PDB entry 9DAZ | electron microscopy, 2.50 A resolution | chains A and C of the 4 polymer chains in the assembly

[Chain A (and C)]
Name: Aminopeptidase N, Immunoglobulin gamma-1 heavy chain
From: Felis catus
Notes: EC 3.4.11.2; chain C of this document is another copy of the same molecule, construct and numbering; everything in this record applies to it too
Reference sequence: chimeric construct of P79171, P0DOX5: residues 64-967 from P79171 (AMPN_FELCA) positions 64-967 (same numbers); residues 984-1215 from P0DOX5 positions 218-449 (UniProt number = residue number - 766)
Amino-acid sequence (1184 residues; row label = number of the first residue in the row):
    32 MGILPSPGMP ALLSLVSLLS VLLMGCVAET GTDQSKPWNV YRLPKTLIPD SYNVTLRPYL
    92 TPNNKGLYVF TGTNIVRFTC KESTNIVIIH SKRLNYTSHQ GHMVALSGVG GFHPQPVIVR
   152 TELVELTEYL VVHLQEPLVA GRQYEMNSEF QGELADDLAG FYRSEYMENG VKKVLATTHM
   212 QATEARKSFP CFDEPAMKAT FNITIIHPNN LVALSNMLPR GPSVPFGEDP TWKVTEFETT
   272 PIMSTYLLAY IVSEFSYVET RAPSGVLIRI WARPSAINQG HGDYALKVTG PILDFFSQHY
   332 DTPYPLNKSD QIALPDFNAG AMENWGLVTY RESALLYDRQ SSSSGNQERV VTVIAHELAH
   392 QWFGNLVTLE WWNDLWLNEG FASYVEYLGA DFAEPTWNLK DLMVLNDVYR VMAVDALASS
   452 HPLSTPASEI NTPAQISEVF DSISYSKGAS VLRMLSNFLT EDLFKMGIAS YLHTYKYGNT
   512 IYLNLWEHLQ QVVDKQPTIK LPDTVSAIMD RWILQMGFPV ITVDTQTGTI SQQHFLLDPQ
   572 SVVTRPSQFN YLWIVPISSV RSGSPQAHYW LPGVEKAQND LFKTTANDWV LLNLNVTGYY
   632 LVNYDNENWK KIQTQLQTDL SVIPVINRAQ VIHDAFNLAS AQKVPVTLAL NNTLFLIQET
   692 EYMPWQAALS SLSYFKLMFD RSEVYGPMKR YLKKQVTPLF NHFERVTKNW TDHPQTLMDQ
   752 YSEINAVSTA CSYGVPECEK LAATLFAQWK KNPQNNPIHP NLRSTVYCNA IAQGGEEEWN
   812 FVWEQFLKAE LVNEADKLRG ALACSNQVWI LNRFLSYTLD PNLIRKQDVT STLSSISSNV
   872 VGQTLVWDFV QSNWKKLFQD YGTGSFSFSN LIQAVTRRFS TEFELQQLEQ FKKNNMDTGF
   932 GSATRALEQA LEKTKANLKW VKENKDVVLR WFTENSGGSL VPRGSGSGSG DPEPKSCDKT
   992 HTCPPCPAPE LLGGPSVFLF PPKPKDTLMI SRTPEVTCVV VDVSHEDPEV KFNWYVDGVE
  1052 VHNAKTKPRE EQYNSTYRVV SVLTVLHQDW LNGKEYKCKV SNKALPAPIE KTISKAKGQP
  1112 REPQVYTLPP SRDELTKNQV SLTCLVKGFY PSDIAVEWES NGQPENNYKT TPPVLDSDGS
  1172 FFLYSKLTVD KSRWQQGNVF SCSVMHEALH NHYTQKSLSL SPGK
Disordered / not traced: 32-63, 94-97, 141-143, 256-261, 928-931, 968-1215
Sequence notes: expression tag (32-63); linker (968-983)
Disulfides: Cys762-Cys769, Cys799-Cys835
Covalent attachments: N-acetylglucosamine (NAG) linked to Asn84, Asn126, Asn233, Asn626, Asn682; glycan linked to Asn740
Bound ions: Zn2+: His387, His391, Glu410
Swiss-Prot annotation at these positions:
  - active site: Glu388 (Proton acceptor)
  - binding site (substrate): Gly351 to Asn355
  - binding site (Zn(2+)): His387, His391, Glu410
  - site: Tyr476 (Transition state stabilizer)
  - modified residue (Sulfotyrosine): Tyr175, Tyr418
  - glycosylation (N-linked (GlcNAc...) asparagine): Asn84, Asn126, Asn233, Asn338, Asn626, Asn682, Asn740, Asn1065 (complex)
Reported in the primary citation:
  - post-translational modification sites: Asn740

[How chain A and chain C interact]
Residue-residue contacts (19; chain A residue first):
  Asp711(A) with Trp840(C)
  Arg712(A) with Trp840(C); Asn843(C), hydrogen bond (backbone-side chain)
  Ser713(A) with Trp840(C)
  Glu714(A) with Arg844(C)
  Tyr716(A) with Trp840(C)
  Gly717(A) with Trp840(C)
  Trp840(A) with Asp711(C); Arg712(C); Ser713(C); Tyr716(C); Gly717(C)
  Asn843(A) with Arg712(C), hydrogen bond (side chain-backbone)
  Arg844(A) with Glu714(C)
  Asp879(A) with Phe914(C)
  Gln882(A) with Phe914(C)
  Phe914(A) with Asp879(C); Gln882(C)
  Gln921(A) with Gln921(C)
Also at the interface, not in a pair above, chain A (18 interface residues in all): Lys720, Val839, Val871, Ser883, Asn925
Also at the interface, not in a pair above, chain C (18 interface residues in all): Lys720, Val839, Val871, Ser883, Asn925

[In short]
Chain A and chain C each contribute 18 residues to their interface, with 2 hydrogen bonds. Its one
hydrogen-bonded contact is Arg712(A)-Asn843(C). Covalently linked N-acetylglucosamine: at Asn84(A), Asn126(A),
Asn233(A), Asn626(A) and Asn682(A). Curated annotation (UniProt) lists active-site residue Glu388(A), 5
substrate-binding residues and 3 Zn2+-binding residues on chain A. The paper reports a modification site at
Asn740(A).
Both chains are Aminopeptidase N, Immunoglobulin gamma-1 heavy chain (Felis catus). Entry 9DAZ (Molecular
basis of pathogenicity of the recently emerged FCoV-23 coronavirus. Complex of fAPN with FCoV-23 RBD) was
determined by electron microscopy together with 9DB0, 9DB1, 9DB3, 9DBE and 9DBZ from the same study.
